Entry 5EPC (X-ray diffraction, 1.85 A resolution); this record covers chain A.

# Chain A
Name: Phosphoglucomutase-1
Organism: Homo sapiens
Notes: EC 5.4.2.2
Reference sequence: P36871 (PGM1_HUMAN); numbering as in UniProt (aligned over 1-562)
Amino-acid sequence (585 residues; row label = number of the first residue in the row; numbers below 1 keep their minus sign (Met-22 is residue -22)):
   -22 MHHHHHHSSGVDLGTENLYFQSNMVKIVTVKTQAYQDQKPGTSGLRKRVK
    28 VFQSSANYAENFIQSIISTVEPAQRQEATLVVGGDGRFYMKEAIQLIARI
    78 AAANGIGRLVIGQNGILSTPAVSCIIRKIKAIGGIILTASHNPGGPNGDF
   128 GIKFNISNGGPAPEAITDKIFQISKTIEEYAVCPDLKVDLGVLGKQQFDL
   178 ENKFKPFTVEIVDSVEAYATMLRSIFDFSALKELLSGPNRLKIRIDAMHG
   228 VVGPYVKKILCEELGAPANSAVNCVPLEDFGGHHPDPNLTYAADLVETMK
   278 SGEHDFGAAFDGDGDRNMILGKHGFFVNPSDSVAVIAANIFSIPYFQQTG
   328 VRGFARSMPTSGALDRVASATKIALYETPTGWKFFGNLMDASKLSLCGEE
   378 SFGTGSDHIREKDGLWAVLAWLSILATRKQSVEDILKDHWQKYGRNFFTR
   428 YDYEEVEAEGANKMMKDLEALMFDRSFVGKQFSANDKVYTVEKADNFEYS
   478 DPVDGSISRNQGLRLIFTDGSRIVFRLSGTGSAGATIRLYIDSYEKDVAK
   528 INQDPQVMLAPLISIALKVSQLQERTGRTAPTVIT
Not modelled in the structure: -22 to -2, 507-509
Differences from the reference sequence: initiating methionine (-22); expression tag (-21 to 0)
Metal / ion sites: Mg2+: Ser117, Asp288, Asp290, Asp292
Curated features (UniProtKB/Swiss-Prot):
  - active site: Ser117 (Phosphoserine intermediate)
  - binding site (alpha-D-glucose 1,6-bisphosphate): Arg23, Ser117, Asp292, Arg293, Thr357, Glu376, Ser378, Lys389
  - binding site (Mg(2+)): Ser117, Asp288, Asp290, Asp292
  - modified residue: Met1 (N-acetylmethionine), Lys16 (N6-acetyllysine), Thr115 (Phosphothreonine), Ser117 (Phosphoserine), Ser134 (Phosphoserine), Thr185 (Phosphothreonine), Ser201 (Phosphoserine), Ser206 (Phosphoserine), Ser213 (Phosphoserine), Lys349 (N6-acetyllysine), Tyr353 (Phosphotyrosine), Ser369 (Phosphoserine), Ser378 (Phosphoserine), Lys419 (N6-succinyllysine), Thr467 (Phosphothreonine), Ser477 (Phosphoserine), Ser485 (Phosphoserine), Ser505 (Phosphoserine), Thr507 (Phosphothreonine), Ser509 (Phosphoserine) and 1 more in UniProt
  - natural variant: Thr19 (T19A: In CDG1T), Asn38 (N38Y: In CDG1T), Gln41 (Q41R: In CDG1T), Asp62 (D62H: In CDG1T), Lys68 (K68M: In allele PGM1*7+, allele PGM1*7-, allele PGM1*3+ and allele PGM1*3-), Thr115 (T115A: In CDG1T), Gly121 (G121R: In CDG1T), Arg221 (R221C: In allele PGM1*2+, allele PGM1*2-, allele PGM1*3+ and allele PGM1*3-), Asp263 (D263G: In CDG1T; D263Y: In CDG1T), Gly291 (G291R: In CDG1T), Gly330 (G330R: In CDG1T), Glu377 (E377K: In CDG1T), 3 further natural variant entries in UniProt
Reported in the primary citation:
  - post-translational modification sites: Ser117 (citing earlier work)
  - catalytic residues: Arg23, Ser117, Lys389 (citing earlier work)
  - Mg2+ coordination: Ser117
  - binding site for sulfate ion: Arg503, Ser505, Gly506, Arg515
  - contacts within the chain: Asp62-Arg64 (salt bridge), Asp288-Gly291 (hydrogen bond), Gly291-Gly391 (backbone contact)
  - disease-associated variants - D62H, T115A, G121R, G230E, D263G, D263Y, T337M, R503Q: decreased catalytic activity (citing earlier work)
  - disease-associated variants - G291R: abolished catalytic activity (citing earlier work)
  - disease-associated variants - P336R, E377K, E388K, R422W: decreased stability (citing earlier work)
  - mutagenesis - G121R: decreased catalytic activity (citing earlier work)
  - mutagenesis - G121R: unchanged expression (citing earlier work)
  - mutagenesis - G291R: abolished catalytic activity (citing earlier work)
  - mutagenesis - G291R: abolished binding to Mg2+
  - mutagenesis - G291R: decreased stability (citing earlier work)
  - disease-associated variants - R515L (citing earlier work)

# Overview
The Mg2+ site is built by Ser117, Asp288, Asp290 and Asp292. Curated annotation (UniProt) lists active-site
residue Ser117, 8 alpha-D-glucose 1,6-bisphosphate-binding residues and 4 Mg2+-binding residues. The paper
reports catalytic residues Arg23, Ser117 and Lys389; D62H, T115A and G121R, among others, reduce catalytic
activity; 13 substitutions were tested in all.
Chain A is Phosphoglucomutase-1 (Homo sapiens); the structure, Crystal structure of wild-type human
phosphoglucomutase 1, was determined by X-ray diffraction together with 5F9C and 5HSH from the same study.
